Entry 5DKJ (X-ray diffraction, 2.80 A resolution); this record covers chains K and W of the 28 polymer chains in the assembly.

Chain K:
Molecule: Proteasome subunit beta type-5
Source organism: Saccharomyces cerevisiae (strain ATCC 204508 / S288c)
Notes: EC 3.4.25.1
UniProt: P30656 (PSB5_YEAST); residues 1-212 here correspond to UniProt positions 76-287 (UniProt number = residue number + 75)
Sequence (212 residues; row label = number of the first residue in the row):
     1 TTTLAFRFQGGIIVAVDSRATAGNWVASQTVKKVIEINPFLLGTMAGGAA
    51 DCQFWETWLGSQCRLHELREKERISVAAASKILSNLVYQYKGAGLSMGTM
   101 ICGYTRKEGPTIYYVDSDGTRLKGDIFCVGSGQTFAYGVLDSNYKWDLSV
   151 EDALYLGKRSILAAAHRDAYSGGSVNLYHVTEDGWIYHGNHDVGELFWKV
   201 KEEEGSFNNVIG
Bound ions: Mg2+: Ala165, Asp168, Ser171 (shared with Asp204(W) of chain W)
Ligand contacts: octreotide-PI (5BY; {2-[2-(2-{4-[(1E)-4-{[(2S)-1-{[(1R)-1-(dihydroxyboranyl)-3-methylbutyl]amino}-1-oxo-3-phenylpropan-2-yl]amino}-4-oxobut-1-en-1-yl]-1H-1,2,3-triazol-1-yl}ethoxy)ethoxy]ethoxy}acetic acid): Thr1, Arg19, Ala20, Thr21, Ala22, Val31, Lys33, Met45, Ala46, Gly47, Gly48, Ala49, Ser131, Tyr170

Chain W:
Molecule: Proteasome subunit beta type-3
Source organism: Saccharomyces cerevisiae (strain ATCC 204508 / S288c)
Notes: EC 3.4.25.1
UniProt: P25451 (PSB3_YEAST); residues 0-204 here correspond to UniProt positions 1-205 (UniProt number = residue number + 1)
Sequence (205 residues; each row starts with the number of its first residue; numbering starts at 0):
     0 MSDPSSINGGIVVAMTGKDCVAIACDLRLGSQSLGVSNKFEKIFHYGHVF
    50 LGITGLATDVTTLNEMFRYKTNLYKLKEERAIEPETFTQLVSSSLYERRF
   100 GPYFVGPVVAGINSKSGKPFIAGFDLIGCIDEAKDFIVSGTASDQLFGMC
   150 ESLYEPNLEPEDLFETISQALLNAADRDALSGWGAVVYIIKKDEVVKRYL
   200 KMRQD
Disordered / not traced: 0
UniProt features mapped onto this chain:
  - modified residue: Ser30 (Phosphoserine)
  - cross-link: Lys69 (Glycyl lysine isopeptide (Lys-Gly) (interchain with G-Cter in ubiquitin))
Bound ions: Mg2+: Asp204 (shared with Ala165(K), Asp168(K), Ser171(K) of chain K)

Chain K / chain W interface:
Pairs across the interface (42):
  Arg19(K) with Asp204(W), salt bridge
  Asn24(K) with Ser5(W); Asp177(W); Ala178(W), hydrogen bond (backbone-backbone); Leu179(W)
  Trp25(K) with Gln144(W); Arg176(W)
  Val26(K) with Asp175(W); Arg176(W), hydrogen bond (backbone-side chain); Asp177(W); Ala178(W)
  Ala27(K) with Arg176(W), hydrogen bond (backbone-side chain)
  Ser28(K) with Arg176(W)
  Gln29(K) with Asp175(W); Arg202(W)
  Phe135(K) with Leu33(W), hydrophobic
  Ala165(K) with Asp204(W)
  His166(K) with Trp182(W), hydrogen bond (backbone-side chain); Gln203(W), hydrogen bond (side chain-backbone)
  Arg167(K) with Ser32(W); Leu33(W); Gly34(W), hydrogen bond (side chain-backbone); Val35(W), hydrogen bond (side chain-backbone); Trp182(W)
  Asp168(K) with Ser32(W)
  Ala169(K) with Arg27(W); Ser32(W), hydrogen bond (backbone-backbone); Ala178(W)
  Tyr170(K) with Ser32(W)
  Ser171(K) with Asp204(W)
  Gly172(K) with Asp204(W)
  Gly173(K) with Arg202(W), hydrogen bond (backbone-side chain); Asp204(W), hydrogen bond (backbone-side chain)
  Asp192(K) with Arg202(W), salt bridge
  Gly194(K) with Arg202(W)
  Phe197(K) with Gln203(W)
  Trp198(K) with Lys200(W); Met201(W); Gln203(W)
  Asn209(K) with Asn37(W), hydrogen bond; Lys38(W), hydrogen bond (backbone-side chain)
  Val210(K) with Gln203(W)
Also at the interface, not in a pair above, chain K (26 interface residues in all): Thr21, Val193, Ile211
Also at the interface, not in a pair above, chain W (22 interface residues in all): Gln31, Tyr198

In short:
26 residues of chain K face 22 of chain W across their interface, with 12 hydrogen bonds and 2 salt bridges.
Polar contacts include Arg19(K)-Asp204(W), Asp192(K)-Arg202(W) and Val26(K)-Arg176(W). Ligands of chain K:
octreotide-PI. Ala165(K), Asp168(K), Ser171(K) and Asp204(W) form the Mg2+ site.
Chain K is Proteasome subunit beta type-5 and chain W is Proteasome subunit beta type-3, both from
Saccharomyces cerevisiae (strain ATCC 204508 / S288c); the structure, Yeast 20S proteasome in complex with
octreotide-PI, was determined by X-ray diffraction (same publication as 5DKI).
